PDB entry 1MQT | X-ray diffraction, 3.30 A resolution | chains A and B of the 4 polymer chains in the assembly

[Chain A]
Molecule: Polyprotein
Organism: Swine vesicular disease virus
Notes: fragment: svdv coat protein vp1
UniProt: Q8B8X4 (Q8B8X4_9ENTO); residues 1-283 here correspond to UniProt positions 569-851 (UniProt number = residue number + 568)
Amino-acid sequence (283 residues; each row starts with the number of its first residue):
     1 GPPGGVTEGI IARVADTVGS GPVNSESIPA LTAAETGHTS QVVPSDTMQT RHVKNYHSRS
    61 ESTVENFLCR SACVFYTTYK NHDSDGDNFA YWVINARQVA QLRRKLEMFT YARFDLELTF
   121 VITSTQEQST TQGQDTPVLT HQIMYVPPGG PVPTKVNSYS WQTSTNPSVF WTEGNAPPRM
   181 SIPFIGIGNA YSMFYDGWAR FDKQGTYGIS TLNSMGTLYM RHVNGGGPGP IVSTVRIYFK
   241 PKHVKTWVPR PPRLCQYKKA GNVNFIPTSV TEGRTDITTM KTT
Disordered / not traced: 1-12
Residues lining bound ligands: ceramide (SPL; octanoic acid (2-hydroxy-1-hydroxymethyl-heptadec-3-enyl)-amide): Ile94, Ala96, Arg97, Phe114, Leu116, Leu118, Tyr145, Pro167, Ser168, Val169, Met180, Ile182, Ile185, Gly186, Ile187, Tyr191, Ser192, Met193, Ile209, Leu212, Asn213, Ser214, Met215, Leu218, Phe239

[Chain B]
Molecule: Polyprotein Capsid Protein
Organism: Swine vesicular disease virus
Notes: fragment: svdv coat protein vp2
UniProt: Q8B8X4 (Q8B8X4_9ENTO); residues 1-261 here correspond to UniProt positions 70-330 (UniProt number = residue number + 69)
Amino-acid sequence (261 residues; row label = number of the first residue in the row):
     1 SPSAEECGYS DRVRSITLGN STITTQECAN VVVGYGVWPA YLKDEEATAE DQPTQPDVAT
    61 CRFYTLESVM WQQGSPGWWW KFPDALSNMG LFGQNMQYHY LGRAGYTIHV QCNASKFHQG
   121 CLLVVCVPEA EMGCATLANK PDPKSLSKGE IASTFESQNS TGETAVQANV INAGMGVGVG
   181 NLTIFPHQWI NLRTNNSATI VMPYINSVPM DNMFRHNNFT LMVIPFAPLS YSAGATTYVP
   241 ITVTVAPMCA EYNGLRLAGK Q
Disordered / not traced: 1-7

[How chain A and chain B interact]
Contacting residue pairs - 95 pairs, chain A then chain B:
  Ala34(A) with Trp189(B)
  Glu35(A) with Gln188(B); Trp189(B), hydrogen bond (backbone-backbone); Asn191(B); Thr194(B); Asn195(B)
  Thr36(A) with Ala29(B); Val32(B); Gln188(B)
  Gly37(A) with His187(B)
  Thr110(A) with Glu129(B)
  Tyr111(A) with Glu129(B), hydrogen bond; Ile205(B); Asn206(B), hydrogen bond; Ser207(B)
  Gly188(A) with Ser207(B)
  Asn189(A) with Ser207(B), hydrogen bond (backbone-backbone); Val208(B); Pro209(B)
  Ala190(A) with Ser207(B)
  Ser192(A) with Ser207(B)
  Phe194(A) with Glu129(B); Glu131(B)
  Tyr195(A) with Glu129(B); Glu131(B), hydrogen bond (backbone-side chain); Arg215(B); His216(B)
  Asp196(A) with Lys81(B), salt bridge; Glu129(B), hydrogen bond (backbone-side chain); Ala130(B); Glu131(B); His216(B); Asn217(B), hydrogen bond (backbone-backbone); Thr220(B)
  Gly197(A) with Arg215(B)
  Trp198(A) with Leu146(B), hydrophobic; Arg215(B), hydrogen bond (backbone-backbone); Asn217(B)
  Ala199(A) with Arg215(B), hydrogen bond (backbone-side chain)
  Arg200(A) with Arg215(B)
  Phe201(A) with Tyr100(B), hydrophobic; Asn212(B); Arg215(B); Lys260(B); Gln261(B)
  Asp202(A) with Lys260(B); Gln261(B)
  Lys203(A) with Pro143(B); Phe214(B)
  Tyr207(A) with Glu131(B); Met132(B), hydrogen bond (side chain-backbone); Lys140(B); Pro141(B), hydrophobic; Leu146(B)
  Gly208(A) with Glu131(B)
  Ile209(A) with Glu131(B), hydrogen bond (backbone-side chain)
  Val248(A) with Tyr35(B); Pro128(B), hydrophobic
  Pro249(A) with Ile184(B); Phe185(B)
  Arg250(A) with Pro128(B), hydrogen bond (side chain-backbone); Glu129(B), hydrogen bond (side chain-backbone); Ile184(B)
  Pro251(A) with Val177(B); Asn181(B); Ile184(B); Phe185(B)
  Pro252(A) with Val177(B)
  Arg253(A) with Gly176(B)
  Leu254(A) with Asn172(B); Gly176(B), hydrogen bond (backbone-backbone); Val177(B); Gly178(B)
  Cys255(A) with Asn172(B), hydrogen bond; Gly176(B), hydrogen bond (backbone-backbone)
  Lys259(A) with Leu137(B)
  Asn262(A) with Lys140(B)
  Val263(A) with Glu131(B); Met175(B)
  Asn264(A) with Gly133(B); Cys134(B), hydrogen bond (side chain-backbone); Thr136(B), hydrogen bond (side chain-backbone); Leu137(B), hydrogen bond (side chain-backbone); Asn139(B), hydrogen bond (side chain-backbone)
  Phe265(A) with Leu137(B); Gln167(B); Asn172(B); Gly174(B); Met175(B); Gly176(B)
  Pro267(A) with Asn159(B); Gln167(B); Asn172(B)
  Thr268(A) with Ile171(B); Asn172(B)
Interface residues without a listed pair, chain A (45 interface residues in all): Thr206, Ser210, Lys258, Gly261, Ile266, Ser269, Val270
Interface residues without a listed pair, chain B (56 interface residues in all): Asn30, Asp84, Val127, Ala138, Asn169, Leu182

[Summary]
45 residues of chain A and 56 residues of chain B are in contact; the contacts include 20 hydrogen bonds and 1
salt bridge. Polar pairs include Asp196(A)-Lys81(B), Tyr111(A)-Glu129(B) and Tyr111(A)-Asn206(B). Bound to
chain A: ceramide.
Chain A is Polyprotein and chain B is Polyprotein Capsid Protein, both from Swine vesicular disease virus; the
structure, Swine Vesicular Disease Virus coat protein, was determined by X-ray diffraction.
